8CVY - chains C and D of the 7 polymer chains in the assembly; structure by electron microscopy, 3.60 A resolution.

Chain C (and D):
Protein: Glycogen [starch] synthase, muscle
Organism: Homo sapiens
Notes: EC 2.4.1.11; chain D of this document is another copy of the same molecule, construct and numbering; everything in this record applies to it too
UniProtKB: P13807 (GYS1_HUMAN); residues 1-634 here = UniProt positions 1-634
Sequence (634 residues; numbered 1 to 634; the number before each row is that of its first residue):
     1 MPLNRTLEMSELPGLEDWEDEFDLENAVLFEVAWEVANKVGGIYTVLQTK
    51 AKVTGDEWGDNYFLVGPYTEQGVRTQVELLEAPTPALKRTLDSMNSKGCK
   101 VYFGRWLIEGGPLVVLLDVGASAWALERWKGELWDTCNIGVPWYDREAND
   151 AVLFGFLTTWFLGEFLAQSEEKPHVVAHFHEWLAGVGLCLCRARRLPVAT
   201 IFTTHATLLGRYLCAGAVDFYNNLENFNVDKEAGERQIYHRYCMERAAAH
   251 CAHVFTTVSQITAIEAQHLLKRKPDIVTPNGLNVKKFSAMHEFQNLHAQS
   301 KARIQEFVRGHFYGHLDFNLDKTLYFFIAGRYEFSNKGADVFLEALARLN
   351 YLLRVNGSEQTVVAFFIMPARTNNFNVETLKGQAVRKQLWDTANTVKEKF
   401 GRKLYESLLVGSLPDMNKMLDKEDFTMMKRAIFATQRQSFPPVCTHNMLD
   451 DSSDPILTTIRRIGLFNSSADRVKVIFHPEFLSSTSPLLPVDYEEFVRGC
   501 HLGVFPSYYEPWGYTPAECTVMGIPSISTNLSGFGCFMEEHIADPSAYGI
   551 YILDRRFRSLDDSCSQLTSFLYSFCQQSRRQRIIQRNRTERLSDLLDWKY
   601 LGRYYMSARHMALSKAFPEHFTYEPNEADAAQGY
Disordered / not traced: 1-21, 627-634
Sequence notes: engineered mutation E8 (Ser in P13807), E11 (Ser in P13807)
Curated features (UniProtKB/Swiss-Prot):
  - binding site (UDP): K39, R331, T515
  - binding site (UDP-alpha-D-glucose): H205, R211, R331, E510, W512, G513
  - binding site (alpha-D-glucose 6-phosphate): H291, E292, Q294, H297, K301, H501, R582, R586
  - modified residue: S412 (Phosphoserine)
  - natural variant: G464 (G464S: In NIDDM)
Reported in the primary citation:
  - mutagenesis - S8E/S11E: increased catalytic activity

Chain C / chain D interface:
Pairs across the interface (33; chain C residue first):
  Y44(C) - R430(D)
  K52(C) - E423(D)  salt bridge
  R74(C) - F433(D)
  R74(C) - Q436(D)
  R74(C) - Q438(D)
  T75(C) - R430(D)
  Q76(C) - R430(D)
  E78(C) - K429(D)  salt bridge
  E78(C) - F433(D)
  L107(C) - T426(D)
  L107(C) - K429(D)
  L107(C) - R430(D)
  L107(C) - F433(D)  hydrophobic
  I108(C) - R430(D)
  E109(C) - E423(D)
  N374(C) - N374(D)
  K422(C) - R105(D)
  K422(C) - G110(D)  hydrogen bond (side chain-backbone)
  T426(C) - L107(D)
  K429(C) - E78(D)  salt bridge
  K429(C) - L107(D)
  R430(C) - Y44(D)
  R430(C) - T75(D)
  R430(C) - Q76(D)
  R430(C) - L107(D)
  R430(C) - I108(D)
  F433(C) - R74(D)
  F433(C) - T75(D)
  F433(C) - E78(D)
  F433(C) - L107(D)  hydrophobic
  Q436(C) - R74(D)
  T485(C) - P487(D)
  P487(C) - T485(D)
Other interface residues (no listed pair), chain C (19 interface residues in all): V77
Other interface residues (no listed pair), chain D (22 interface residues in all): Q48, V77, G111

Overview:
19 residues of chain C face 22 of chain D across their interface, with 1 hydrogen bond and 3 salt bridges.
Polar contacts include K52(C)-E423(D), E78(C)-K429(D) and K422(C)-G110(D). Curated annotation (UniProt) lists
3 UDP-binding residues, 6 UDP-alpha-D-glucose-binding residues and 8 alpha-D-glucose 6-phosphate-binding
residues on chain C. From the paper: S8E/S11E of chain C increase catalytic activity.
Chain C and chain D are both Glycogen [starch] synthase, muscle (Homo sapiens); the structure, Human
glycogenin-1 and glycogen synthase-1 complex in the apo mobile state, was determined by electron microscopy
together with 8CVX and 8CVZ from the same study.
